Entry 5U3L (X-ray diffraction, 2.17 A resolution); this record covers chains H and L of the 3 polymer chains in the assembly.

[Chain H]
Name: DH511.2 Fab Heavy Chain
Source organism: Homo sapiens
Notes: antibody fragment or engineered binder
Amino-acid sequence (232 residues; each row starts with the number of its first residue; a row labelled like 52A-52C holds insertion residues (52A, then the next letters in order)):
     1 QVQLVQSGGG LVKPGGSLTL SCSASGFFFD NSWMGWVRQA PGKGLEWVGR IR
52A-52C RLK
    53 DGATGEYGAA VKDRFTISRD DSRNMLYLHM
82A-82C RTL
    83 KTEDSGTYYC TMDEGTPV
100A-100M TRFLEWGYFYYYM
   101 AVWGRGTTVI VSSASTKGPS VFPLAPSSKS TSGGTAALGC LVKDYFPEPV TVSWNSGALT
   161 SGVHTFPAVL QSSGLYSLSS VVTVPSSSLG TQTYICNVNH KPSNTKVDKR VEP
Disordered / not traced: 129, 133-134, 188-193
Disulfide bonds: Cys-22/Cys-92

[Chain L]
Name: DH511.2 Fab Light Chain
Source organism: Homo sapiens
Notes: antibody fragment or engineered binder
Amino-acid sequence (214 residues; row label = number of the first residue in the row; a row labelled like 95A-95B holds insertion residues (95A, then the next letters in order)):
     1 DIVMTQSPSS VSASVGDRVT ITCRASQNIR DYLNWYQHKP GGSPRLLIYA ASTLQTGVPS
    61 RFSGSGSGNL FTLTITNLQP EDFATYYCQE NYNTI
95A-95B PS
    96 LSFGQGTKVD IRRTVAAPSV FIFPPSDEQL KSGTASVVCL LNNFYPREAK VQWKVDNALQ
   156 SGNSQESVTE QDSKDSTYSL SSTLTLSKAD YEKHKVYACE VTHQGLSSPV TKSFNRG
Disulfide bonds: Cys-23/Cys-88, Cys-134/Cys-194

[Interface between chain H and chain L]
Residue-residue contacts - 73 pairs, chain H then chain L:
  Val-37(H) with Phe-98(L), hydrophobic
  Gln-39(H) with His-38(L); Tyr-87(L), hydrogen bond
  Gly-44(H) with Tyr-87(L)
  Leu-45(H) with Tyr-87(L), hydrophobic; Phe-98(L)
  Glu-46(H) with Phe-98(L)
  Trp-47(H) with Pro-95A(L); Ser-95B(L); Leu-96(L); Phe-98(L)
  Arg-50(H) with Pro-95A(L)
  Glu-58(H) with Pro-95A(L)
  Tyr-91(H) with His-38(L); Pro-44(L)
  Thr-98(H) with Tyr-49(L)
  Val-100(H) with Tyr-32(L)
  Arg-100B(H) with Arg-30(L); Asp-31(L), salt bridge; Tyr-32(L)
  Glu-100E(H) with Arg-30(L), salt bridge; Tyr-32(L), hydrogen bond
  Tyr-100H(H) with Tyr-32(L)
  Phe-100I(H) with Tyr-32(L)
  Tyr-100J(H) with Asp-31(L), hydrogen bond; Ala-50(L), hydrophobic; Asn-91(L)
  Tyr-100K(H) with Asn-34(L), hydrogen bond (backbone-side chain); Asn-91(L)
  Tyr-100L(H) with Asn-34(L); Tyr-36(L); Leu-46(L), hydrophobic; Tyr-49(L), hydrophobic
  Met-100M(H) with Tyr-36(L), hydrogen bond (backbone-side chain); Leu-46(L); Gln-89(L); Leu-96(L), hydrophobic
  Trp-103(H) with Tyr-36(L), hydrophobic; Pro-44(L)
  Gly-104(H) with Ser-43(L)
  Phe-122(H) with Ser-121(L); Glu-123(L); Gln-124(L)
  Pro-123(H) with Ser-121(L); Glu-123(L)
  Leu-124(H) with Phe-118(L), hydrophobic; Val-133(L), hydrophobic
  Ala-125(H) with Phe-118(L)
  Ser-130(H) with Phe-116(L); Phe-118(L)
  Thr-131(H) with Phe-116(L)
  Ala-137(H) with Phe-116(L), hydrophobic; Phe-118(L)
  Leu-141(H) with Ser-131(L)
  Lys-143(H) with Gln-124(L)
  His-164(H) with Asn-137(L), hydrogen bond; Asn-138(L), hydrogen bond; Asp-167(L); Ser-174(L), hydrogen bond
  Phe-166(H) with Leu-135(L), hydrophobic; Ser-162(L); Thr-164(L); Ser-174(L); Leu-175(L); Ser-176(L)
  Pro-167(H) with Ser-162(L), hydrogen bond (backbone-side chain); Val-163(L)
  Val-169(H) with Gln-160(L)
  Leu-170(H) with Gln-160(L), hydrogen bond (backbone-side chain)
  Gln-171(H) with Gln-160(L)
  Val-181(H) with Leu-135(L), hydrophobic
  Thr-183(H) with Asn-137(L)
  Lys-209(H) with Glu-123(L), salt bridge
Interface residues without a listed pair, chain H (47 interface residues in all): Lys-43, Tyr-59, Ala-101, Val-121, Ser-132, Thr-135, Leu-138, Thr-165
Interface residues without a listed pair, chain L (43 interface residues in all): Gly-42, Gln-55, Thr-94, Gln-100, Ile-117, Ser-127, Thr-129

[Summary]
47 residues of chain H face 43 of chain L across their interface; the contacts include 10 hydrogen bonds and 3
salt bridges. Polar pairs include Glu-100E(H)/Arg-30(L), Arg-100B(H)/Asp-31(L) and Lys-209(H)/Glu-123(L).
Here chain H is DH511.2 Fab Heavy Chain and chain L is DH511.2 Fab Light Chain, both from Homo sapiens. Entry
5U3L (Crystal Structure of DH511.2 Fab in Complex with HIV-1 gp41 MPER 670-683 Peptide) was determined by
X-ray diffraction (same publication as 5U3J, 5U3K, 5U3M, 5U3N, 5U3O and 5U3P).
